Entry 6I04 (X-ray diffraction, 3.10 A resolution); this record covers chains A and H of the 3 polymer chains in the assembly.

[Chain A]
Name: Hepatocyte growth factor receptor
Organism: Homo sapiens
Notes: EC 2.7.10.1
Reference sequence: P08581 (MET_HUMAN); residues 25-564 here = UniProt positions 25-564
Sequence (552 residues; row label = number of the first residue in the row):
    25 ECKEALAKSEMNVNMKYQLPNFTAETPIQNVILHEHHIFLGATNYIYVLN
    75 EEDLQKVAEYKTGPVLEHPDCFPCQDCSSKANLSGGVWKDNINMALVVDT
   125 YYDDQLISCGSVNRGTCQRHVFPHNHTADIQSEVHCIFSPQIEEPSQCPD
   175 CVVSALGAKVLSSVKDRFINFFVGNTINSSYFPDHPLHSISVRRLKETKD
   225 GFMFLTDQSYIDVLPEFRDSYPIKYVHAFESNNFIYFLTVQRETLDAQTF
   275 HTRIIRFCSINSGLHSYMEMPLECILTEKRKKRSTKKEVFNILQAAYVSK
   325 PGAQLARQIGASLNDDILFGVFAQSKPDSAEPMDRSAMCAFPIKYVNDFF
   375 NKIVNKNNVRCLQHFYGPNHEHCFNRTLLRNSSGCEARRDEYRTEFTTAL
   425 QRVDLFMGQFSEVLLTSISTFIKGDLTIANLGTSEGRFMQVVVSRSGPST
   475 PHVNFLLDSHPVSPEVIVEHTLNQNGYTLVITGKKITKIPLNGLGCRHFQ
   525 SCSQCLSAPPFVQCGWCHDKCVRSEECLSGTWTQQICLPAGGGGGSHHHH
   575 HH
Disordered / not traced: 25-40, 207-209, 302-310, 378-381, 394-408, 411-414, 518-576
Disulfides: C95-C101, C98-C160, C133-C141, C172-C175, C282-C409, C298-C363
Construct notes: expression tag (565-576)
UniProt features mapped onto this chain:
  - site: R307, S308 (Cleavage)
  - glycosylation (N-linked (GlcNAc...) asparagine): N45, N106, N149, N202, N399, N405

[Chain H]
Name: Fab heavy chain
Organism: Homo sapiens
Notes: antibody fragment or engineered binder
Sequence (230 residues; numbered 1 to 230; the number before each row is that of its first residue):
     1 QLQLQESGPGLVKPSETLSLTCTVSGGSISSSVYYWSWIRQPPGKGLEWI
    51 GVIYPSGNTYYSPSLKSRVTISVDTSKNQFSLKLSSVTAADTAVYYCART
   101 IYDLFDIWGQGTMVTVSSASTKGPSVFPLAPSSKSTSGGTAALGCLVKDY
   151 FPEPVTVSWNSGALTSGVHTFPAVLQSSGLYSLSSVVTVPSSSLGTQTYI
   201 CNVNHKPSNTKVDKKVEPKSCAAAHHHHHH
Disordered / not traced: 132-139, 220-230
Disulfides: C22-C97, C145-C201

[Chain A / chain H interface]
Residue-residue contacts (20):
  H92(A) with Y60(H)
  D94(A) with Y54(H); S56(H), hydrogen bond; N58(H), hydrogen bond; Y60(H), hydrogen bond
  F96(A) with Y35(H); Y102(H), hydrophobic; D103(H)
  Q99(A) with D103(H), hydrogen bond
  K104(A) with Y54(H), hydrogen bond; D103(H), salt bridge
  A105(A) with Y60(H), hydrophobic
  L107(A) with Y60(H)
  P164(A) with Y102(H), hydrophobic; L104(H), hydrophobic
  Q165(A) with Y102(H)
  I166(A) with I101(H); L104(H), hydrophobic
  P169(A) with V33(H), hydrophobic; Y102(H), hydrogen bond (backbone-side chain)
Other interface residues (no listed pair), chain A (14 interface residues in all): P93, R138, F162
Other interface residues (no listed pair), chain H (11 interface residues in all): D106

[Summary]
The interface between chain A and chain H involves 14 residues on one side and 11 on the other, with 6
hydrogen bonds and 1 salt bridge. Polar pairs include K104(A)-D103(H), D94(A)-S56(H) and D94(A)-N58(H).
Chain A is Hepatocyte growth factor receptor and chain H is Fab heavy chain, both from Homo sapiens; the
structure, Crystal structure of Sema domain of the Met receptor in complex with FAB, was determined by X-ray
diffraction, deposited together with 6HYG and 6I07.
